5EB0 - chains A and B; structure by X-ray diffraction, 2.80 A resolution.

# Chain A (and B)
Molecule: YfiB
From: Pseudomonas aeruginosa PAO1
Notes: chain B of this document is another copy of the same molecule, construct and numbering; everything in this record applies to it too
UniProt: Q9I4L6 (Q9I4L6_PSEAE); residue numbers follow UniProt; this construct covers 34-168
Sequence (135 residues; row label = number of the first residue in the row):
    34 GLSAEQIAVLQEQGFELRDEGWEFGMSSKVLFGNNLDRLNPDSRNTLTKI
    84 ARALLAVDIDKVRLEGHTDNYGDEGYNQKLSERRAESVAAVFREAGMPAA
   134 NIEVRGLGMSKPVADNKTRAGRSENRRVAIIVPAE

# Interface between chain A and chain B
Residue-residue contacts - 11 pairs, chain A then chain B:
  Leu35(A) - Gln44(B)  hydrogen bond (backbone-side chain)
  Ala37(A) - Ala37(B)
  Ala37(A) - Ile40(B)  hydrophobic
  Ala37(A) - Ala41(B)
  Ala37(A) - Gln44(B)
  Ile40(A) - Gln44(B)
  Ile40(A) - Trp55(B)  hydrophobic
  Gln44(A) - Leu35(B)
  Gln44(A) - Ile40(B)
  Leu50(A) - Leu50(B)  hydrophobic
  Trp55(A) - Leu50(B)  hydrophobic
Also at the interface, not in a pair above, chain A (9 interface residues in all): Ser36, Glu38, Ala41
Also at the interface, not in a pair above, chain B (8 interface residues in all): Asp52

# Summary
9 residues of chain A face 8 of chain B across their interface, with 1 hydrogen bond. The hydrogen-bonded pair
is Leu35(A)-Gln44(B).
Chain A and chain B are both YfiB (Pseudomonas aeruginosa PAO1); the structure, crystal form II of YfiB
belonging to P41, was determined by X-ray diffraction together with 5EAZ, 5EB1, 5EB2 and 5EB3 from the same
study.
